8HQO - chains E and R of the 11 polymer chains in the assembly; structure by electron microscopy, 3.20 A resolution.

# Chain E
Molecule: Portal protein
Source organism: Escherichia phage DT57C
UniProt: A0A0A7RUL5 (A0A0A7RUL5_9CAUD); numbering as in UniProt (aligned over 1-405)
Amino-acid sequence (405 residues; numbered 1 to 405; the number before each row is that of its first residue):
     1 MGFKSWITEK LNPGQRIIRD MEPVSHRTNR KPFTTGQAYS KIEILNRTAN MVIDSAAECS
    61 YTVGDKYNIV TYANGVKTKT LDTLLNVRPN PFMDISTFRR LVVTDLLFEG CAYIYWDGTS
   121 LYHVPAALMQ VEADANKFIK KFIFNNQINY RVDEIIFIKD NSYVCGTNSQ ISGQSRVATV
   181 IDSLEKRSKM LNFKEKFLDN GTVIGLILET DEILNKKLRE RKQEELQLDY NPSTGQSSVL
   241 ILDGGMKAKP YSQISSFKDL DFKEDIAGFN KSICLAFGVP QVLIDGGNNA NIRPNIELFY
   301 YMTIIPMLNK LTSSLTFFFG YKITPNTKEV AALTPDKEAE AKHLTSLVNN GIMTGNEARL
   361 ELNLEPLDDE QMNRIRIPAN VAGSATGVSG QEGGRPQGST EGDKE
Disordered / not traced: 1-10, 379-405

# Chain R
Molecule: Head completion protein
Source organism: Escherichia phage DT57C
UniProt: A0A0A7RSP7 (A0A0A7RSP7_9CAUD); residues 1-170 here = UniProt positions 1-170
Amino-acid sequence (170 residues; row label = number of the first residue in the row):
     1 MQIITAEDYR LYGGLKRPEL ESGVEMMITA ANALITSLLG MDDADAVDQL INTKPTRKKY
    61 FLSSPSATSV TKMTINDKEI DPEQYKLYSD GVILLKFSPP EGYMDVEYTQ GGFNPIPEDL
   121 KLAACMLVDH WHKQDYRQAK TIGGETVTFN NTKSGIPEHI RTIIEVYRRV

# Interface between chain E and chain R
Residue-residue contacts (22):
  Glu212(E) - Lys153(R)  salt bridge
  Ile213(E) - Glu165(R)
  Asn215(E) - Val166(R)  hydrogen bond (side chain-backbone)
  Lys217(E) - Asp90(R)
  Arg221(E) - Leu62(R)  hydrogen bond (side chain-backbone)
  Arg221(E) - Pro65(R)
  Arg221(E) - Asp90(R)  hydrogen bond (side chain-backbone)
  Arg221(E) - Gly91(R)
  Lys222(E) - Val170(R)  hydrogen bond (side chain-backbone)
  Glu224(E) - Lys59(R)  salt bridge
  Glu224(E) - Phe61(R)
  Glu225(E) - Phe61(R)
  Leu228(E) - Arg57(R)
  Leu228(E) - Phe61(R)  hydrophobic
  Asp229(E) - Arg57(R)  salt bridge
  Ser233(E) - Lys54(R)
  Ser233(E) - Thr56(R)  hydrogen bond (backbone-side chain)
  Thr234(E) - Lys54(R)
  Thr234(E) - Arg57(R)
  Gln236(E) - Asn52(R)  hydrogen bond
  Asp243(E) - Arg168(R)  salt bridge
  Gly244(E) - Arg161(R)  hydrogen bond (backbone-side chain)
Interface residues without a listed pair, chain E (18 interface residues in all): Leu214, Leu218, Gly235
Interface residues without a listed pair, chain R (18 interface residues in all): Tyr167, Arg169

# Overview
Chain E and chain R each contribute 18 residues to their interface; the contacts include 7 hydrogen bonds and
4 salt bridges. Among the polar pairs are Glu212(E)-Lys153(R), Glu224(E)-Lys59(R) and Asp229(E)-Arg57(R).
Here chain E is Portal protein and chain R is Head completion protein, both from Escherichia phage DT57C.
Entry 8HQO (Neck of DT57C bacteriophage in the full state) was determined by electron microscopy (same
publication as 8HO3, 8HQK, 8HQZ, 8HRE and 8HRG).
